PDB entry 8BWY | electron microscopy, 38.00 A resolution (very low resolution: no residue pairs are listed; an interface is given only as per-side residue counts) | chains A and B of the 19 polymer chains in the assembly

== Chain A ==
Protein: Dynein-1-alpha heavy chain, flagellar inner arm I1 complex protein, putative
Organism: Chlamydomonas reinhardtii
Reference sequence: I7M6H4 (I7M6H4_TETTS); residues 1-4168 here = UniProt positions 1-4168
Chain sequence (4168 residues; each row starts with the number of its first residue):
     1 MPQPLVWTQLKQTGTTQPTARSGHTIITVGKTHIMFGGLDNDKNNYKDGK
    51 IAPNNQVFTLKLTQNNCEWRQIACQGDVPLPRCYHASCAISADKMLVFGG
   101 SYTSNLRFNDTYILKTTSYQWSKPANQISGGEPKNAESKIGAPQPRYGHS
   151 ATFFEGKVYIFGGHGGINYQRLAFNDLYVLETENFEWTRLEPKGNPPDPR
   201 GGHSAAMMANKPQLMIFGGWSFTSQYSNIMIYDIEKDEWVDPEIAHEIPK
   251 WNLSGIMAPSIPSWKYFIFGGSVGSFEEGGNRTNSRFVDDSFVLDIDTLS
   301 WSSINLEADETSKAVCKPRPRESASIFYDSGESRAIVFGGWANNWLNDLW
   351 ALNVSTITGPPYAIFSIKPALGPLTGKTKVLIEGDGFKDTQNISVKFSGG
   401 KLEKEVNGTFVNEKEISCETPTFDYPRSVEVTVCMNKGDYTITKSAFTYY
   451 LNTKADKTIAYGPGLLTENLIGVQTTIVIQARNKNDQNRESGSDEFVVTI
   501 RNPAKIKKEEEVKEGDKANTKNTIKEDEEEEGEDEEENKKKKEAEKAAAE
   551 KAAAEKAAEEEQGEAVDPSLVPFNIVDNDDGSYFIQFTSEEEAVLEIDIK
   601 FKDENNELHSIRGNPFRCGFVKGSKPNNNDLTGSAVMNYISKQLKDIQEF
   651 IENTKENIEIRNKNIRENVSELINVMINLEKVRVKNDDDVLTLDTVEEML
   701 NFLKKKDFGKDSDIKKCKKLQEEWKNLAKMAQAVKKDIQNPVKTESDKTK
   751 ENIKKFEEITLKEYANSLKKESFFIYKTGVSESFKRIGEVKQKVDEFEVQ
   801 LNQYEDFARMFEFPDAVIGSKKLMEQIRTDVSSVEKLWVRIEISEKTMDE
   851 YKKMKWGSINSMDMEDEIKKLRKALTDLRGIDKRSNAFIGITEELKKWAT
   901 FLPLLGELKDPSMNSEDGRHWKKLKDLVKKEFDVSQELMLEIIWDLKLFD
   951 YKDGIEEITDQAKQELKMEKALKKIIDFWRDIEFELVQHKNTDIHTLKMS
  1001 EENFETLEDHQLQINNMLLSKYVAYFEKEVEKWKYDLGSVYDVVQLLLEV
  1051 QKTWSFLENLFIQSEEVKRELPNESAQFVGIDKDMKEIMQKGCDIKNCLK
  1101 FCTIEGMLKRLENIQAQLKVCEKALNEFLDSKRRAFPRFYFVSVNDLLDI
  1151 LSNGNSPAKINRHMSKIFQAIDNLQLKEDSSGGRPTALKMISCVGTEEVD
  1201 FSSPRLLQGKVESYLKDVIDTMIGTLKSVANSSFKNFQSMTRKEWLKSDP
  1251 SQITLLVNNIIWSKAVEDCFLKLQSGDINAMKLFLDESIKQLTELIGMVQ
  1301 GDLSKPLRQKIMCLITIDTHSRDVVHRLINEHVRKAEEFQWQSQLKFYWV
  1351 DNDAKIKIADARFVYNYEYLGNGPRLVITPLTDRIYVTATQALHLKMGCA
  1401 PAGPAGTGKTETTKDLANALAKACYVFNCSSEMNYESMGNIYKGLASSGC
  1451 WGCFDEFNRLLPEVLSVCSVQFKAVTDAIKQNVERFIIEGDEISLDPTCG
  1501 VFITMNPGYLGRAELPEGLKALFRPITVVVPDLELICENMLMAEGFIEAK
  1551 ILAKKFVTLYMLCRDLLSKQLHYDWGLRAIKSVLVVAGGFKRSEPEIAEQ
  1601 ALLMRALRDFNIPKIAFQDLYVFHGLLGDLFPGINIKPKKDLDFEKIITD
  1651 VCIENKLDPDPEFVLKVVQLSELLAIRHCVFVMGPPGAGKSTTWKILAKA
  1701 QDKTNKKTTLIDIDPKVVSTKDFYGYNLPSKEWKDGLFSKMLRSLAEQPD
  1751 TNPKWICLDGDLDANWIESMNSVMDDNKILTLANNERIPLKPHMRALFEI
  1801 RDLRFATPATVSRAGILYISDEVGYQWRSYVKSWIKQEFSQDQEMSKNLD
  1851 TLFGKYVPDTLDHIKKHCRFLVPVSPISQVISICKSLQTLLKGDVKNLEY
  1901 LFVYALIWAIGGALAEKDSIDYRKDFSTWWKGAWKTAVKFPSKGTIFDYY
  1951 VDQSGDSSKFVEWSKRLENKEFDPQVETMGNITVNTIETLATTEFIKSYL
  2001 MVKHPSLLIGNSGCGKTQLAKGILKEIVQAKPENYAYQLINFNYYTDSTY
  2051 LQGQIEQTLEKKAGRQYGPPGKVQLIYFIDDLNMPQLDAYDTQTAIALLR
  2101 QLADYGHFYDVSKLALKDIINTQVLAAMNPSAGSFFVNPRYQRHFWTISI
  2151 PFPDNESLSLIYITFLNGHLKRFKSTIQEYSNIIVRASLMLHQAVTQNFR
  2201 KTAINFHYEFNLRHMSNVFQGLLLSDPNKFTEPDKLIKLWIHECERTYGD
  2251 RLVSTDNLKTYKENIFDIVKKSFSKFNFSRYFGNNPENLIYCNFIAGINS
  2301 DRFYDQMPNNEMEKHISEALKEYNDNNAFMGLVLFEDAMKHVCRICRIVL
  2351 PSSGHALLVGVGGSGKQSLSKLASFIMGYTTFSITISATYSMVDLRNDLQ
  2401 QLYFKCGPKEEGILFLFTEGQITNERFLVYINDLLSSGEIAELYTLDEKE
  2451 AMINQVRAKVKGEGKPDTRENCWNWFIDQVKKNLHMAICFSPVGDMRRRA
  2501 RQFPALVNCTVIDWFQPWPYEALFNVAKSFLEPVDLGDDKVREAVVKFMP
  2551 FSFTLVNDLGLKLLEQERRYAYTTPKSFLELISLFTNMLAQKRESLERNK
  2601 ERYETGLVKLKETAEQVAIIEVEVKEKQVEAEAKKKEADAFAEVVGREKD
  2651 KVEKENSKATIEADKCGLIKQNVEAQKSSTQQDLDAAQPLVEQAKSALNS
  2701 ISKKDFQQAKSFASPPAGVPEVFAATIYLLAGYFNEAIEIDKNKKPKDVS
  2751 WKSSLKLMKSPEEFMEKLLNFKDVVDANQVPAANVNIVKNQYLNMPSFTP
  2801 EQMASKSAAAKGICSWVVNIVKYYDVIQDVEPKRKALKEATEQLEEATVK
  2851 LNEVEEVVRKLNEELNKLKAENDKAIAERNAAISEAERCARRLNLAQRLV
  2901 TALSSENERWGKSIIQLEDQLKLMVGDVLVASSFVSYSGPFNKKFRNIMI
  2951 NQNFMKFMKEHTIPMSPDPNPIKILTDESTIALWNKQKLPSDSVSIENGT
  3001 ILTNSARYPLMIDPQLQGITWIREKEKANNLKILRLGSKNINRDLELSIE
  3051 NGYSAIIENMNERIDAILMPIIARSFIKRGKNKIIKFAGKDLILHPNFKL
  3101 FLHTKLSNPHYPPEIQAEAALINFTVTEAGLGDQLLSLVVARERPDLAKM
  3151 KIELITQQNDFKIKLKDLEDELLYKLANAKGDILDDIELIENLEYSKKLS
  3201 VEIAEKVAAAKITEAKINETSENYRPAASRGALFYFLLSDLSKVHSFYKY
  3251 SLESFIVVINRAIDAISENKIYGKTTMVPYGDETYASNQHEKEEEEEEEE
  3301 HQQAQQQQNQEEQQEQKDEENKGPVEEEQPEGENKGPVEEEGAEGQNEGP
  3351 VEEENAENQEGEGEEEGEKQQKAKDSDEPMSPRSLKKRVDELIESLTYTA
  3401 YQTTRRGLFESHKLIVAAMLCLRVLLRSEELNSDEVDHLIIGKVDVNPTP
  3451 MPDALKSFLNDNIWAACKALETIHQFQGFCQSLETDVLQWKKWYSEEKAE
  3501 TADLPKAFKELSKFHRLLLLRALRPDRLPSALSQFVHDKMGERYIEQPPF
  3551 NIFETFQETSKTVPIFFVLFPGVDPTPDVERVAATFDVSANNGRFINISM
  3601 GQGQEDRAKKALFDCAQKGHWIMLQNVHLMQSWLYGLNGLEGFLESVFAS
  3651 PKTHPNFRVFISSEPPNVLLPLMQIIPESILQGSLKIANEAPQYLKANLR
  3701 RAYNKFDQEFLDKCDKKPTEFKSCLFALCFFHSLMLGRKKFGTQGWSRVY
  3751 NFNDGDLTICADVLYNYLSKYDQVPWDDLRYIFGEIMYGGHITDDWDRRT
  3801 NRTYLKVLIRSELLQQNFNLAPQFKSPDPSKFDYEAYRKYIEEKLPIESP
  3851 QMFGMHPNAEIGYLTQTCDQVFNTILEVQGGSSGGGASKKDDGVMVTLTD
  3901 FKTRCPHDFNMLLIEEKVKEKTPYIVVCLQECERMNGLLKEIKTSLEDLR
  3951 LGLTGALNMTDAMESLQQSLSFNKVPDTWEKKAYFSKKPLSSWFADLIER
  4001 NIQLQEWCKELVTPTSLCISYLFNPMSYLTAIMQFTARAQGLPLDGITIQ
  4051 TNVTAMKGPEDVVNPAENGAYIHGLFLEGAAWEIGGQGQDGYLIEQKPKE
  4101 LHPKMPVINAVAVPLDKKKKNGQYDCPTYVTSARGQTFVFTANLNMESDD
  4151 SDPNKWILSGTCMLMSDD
Disordered / not traced: 1, 126-142, 359-378, 446, 450-899, 916-918, 1275-1280, 1893-1898, 1932-1937, 1955-1956, 2028-2032, 2536-2542, 2557-2568, 2736-2749, 2762, 2772-2775, 2960-2965, 3270-3382, 3443-3452, 3645-3651, 3668-3674, 3822-3827, 4056-4061, 4137-4139

== Chain B ==
Protein: Outer arm dynein beta heavy chain
Organism: Chlamydomonas reinhardtii
Reference sequence: I7M9J2 (I7M9J2_TETTS); residue numbers follow UniProt; this construct covers 1-2724, 2730-4595
Chain sequence (4595 residues; each row starts with the number of its first residue; note: 4 numbers in that range are skipped by the numbering (no residue carries them; nothing is unmodelled there); a row labelled like 2724A-2724D holds insertion residues (2724A, then the next letters in order)):
     1 MGDHSQKDSPEDFIINRLSQALGIQKEKIKKSLETQQDDKGEVTNKDEFQ
    51 GFIQQDNSTNILWVSGQSEKCTFYYGQLPPIDKFKKKGIAVIKLGLHKLT
   101 NENVAKDVVVVEITNNLLEHLNSVFNEIMSPVMQNPLNQQGWTDLVAKDL
   151 MEKFNNYVAQVYVLLGQIKGKTMLPLPSHKLTSSDTTPDKDKAHVFEGSI
   201 ITWTKQIKNVLKLEPEQLLKYGNDPGPLAEIEFWQNKRDNLNLIDSQLKS
   251 VEVQNILHFLDNNKSTYTTPFTKLQAEVKKARLEANENYRYLFTLKDLFS
   301 KLQESQPSDFPTLYELFIPIMHTILLIYNKSKTYNQPPRLVVLIREICNA
   351 IISNAQAFVDKDTIFSLIDSKETTEACDKLQVTLDVCSKFKDAYFEYKAK
   401 AGGNWKLTSNALFVRLDSFLERCQDILHLTNTIVQFNKLEKIELGGTKGK
   451 TLTESIAQIFKEFEEAVQAFTSVSYDIMNIAEKKFDDDFYEFRSKIKELE
   501 RRLASVITQGFDDYDTIYGRFKLLDNFEGLLTRPIIADELEKKHIVLLEM
   551 YKQDLKQVQSIFLEGKQFVDSMHENAPLFLNMPPIAGALTWCKSLRDRIQ
   601 EPIEKLAQLGQGITEREEYKDVQKLYTSITKSIKDYEDQKILSWEKEVED
   651 SSQDKLKQTLLCKDENDLIKVNFDPSLVRLLKEVKYFLLLRLEVPTTAKD
   701 IYTKAETYRTQIVALDMIVDNYNHIKTCLLPVEEPLVKKKIQDMEEEVKP
   751 GIEEIRWKSTNIDQFISKSKSIVDQLFETVNKMKDSLQKIHKSLANFNVK
   801 IIERKNRPMSPDDYDQFLKAIFSNKLTIVKDNGNQIQKLVKEVLDAVKAD
   851 KKQNSWKNYNDYVNVIVIEGISTAIQTALLHLNEQINPVFIKRNDISPLF
   901 DIRLELGQSGIQFDPEIGESSNQLTVRNTIRNWINDFFNIAGTIQRLDTT
   951 MPGDFLQEIRSFFEIKQCLAMITQNLEWIENECNQFRARFDTYSYLWTED
  1001 EQISFNRFLDENEPKDEDGKGGDDDEGENTEKQNPLLKGCRAKIPNLDLF
  1051 DEKITHLKAIQQEISRIKTPEDISWLRINLQPMKTALDARVTRWIRVYTD
  1101 FLVNQFRTTQKNLLDFIEKTKDGIKKNPADHENLHDKKLLMSVMKVISDV
  1151 KDVEPRREGIITRMKEMVTKLKKHNVPITEKGTDDPLQQIDNANSNFIEI
  1201 YGRVFKVKADIIPLQAEETQNIKRDLDIFMKEVESFRKEFMQKLPFDYTE
  1251 SMGYENINNAYDTIMVYYHKLTAIEGRALEYNNLEKLFELQKSNYKQLKD
  1301 CMNDLKNLKTMWDAIALIHFQYNDWKTKPWRQIKADILLDTNKTLGTQIK
  1351 NLPKEIRNFKGYNVIVEKVKNMGTVLPLVSALHSEFMEDRHWSQLKQITG
  1401 TVFDHNSLSFYFEDILALNLYKYENTVNEIVDVAQKEAKIEKKLKNIEQW
  1451 WSKQVFEFTEYKETKTFASLDNMMEVLDQHSLDLMGMKSQGKYVEFFYDR
  1501 VEDWREKLGRVDVVVNEWLKVQKNWKILYNIFLLSEDIRMQLPEDTKVFE
  1551 GVDKEFKDMMSEVSANPSVVEACTIERRDVLVGWSQAIKKCEKALNDYLE
  1601 QKKKSFPRFYFLSNQSLLTILSNGQNAPKVCEYLGDCFDGLKTLTFEPPA
  1651 NPAETSKVGIGMISKDDEKVPFSSKFICEGAVEHWLLNLEFRMRETLQEI
  1701 LEGAKNTADLWDSGDKPREEWVEGYNAQIALLTTTIVWTEDVGRAFEDLA
  1751 GGSETAMKECQKLIEVRLENLIKKVRGDLHILERWKIINIITIDVHSRDV
  1801 VEKFVIQKVSEAESFAWLSQLKFYWENKPDSDMHLRQTLRFPWEKDKNKN
  1851 KCIIRIVDWFRFYSYEYIGNAIRLVITPLTDRCYITLTQALNLTMGGAPA
  1901 GPAGTGKTETTKDLGRAIGIPVMVFNCSDQMNKDSMAQIFMGLSQSGAWG
  1951 CFDEFNRISIEVLSVVSTQVKCVLDALKEKKTKFSFVEEGEIQLQDTVGF
  2001 FITMNPGYAGRTELPENLKALFRSCAMVVPDLALICENMLMSEGFTMARV
  2051 LSRKFVSLYMLSRELLSKQKHYDWGLRAVKSVLRQAGKLKRGDPDMPEDP
  2101 LLMRALRDFNMPKIVTDDKVIFRRLIGDLFPKLDPPTKQNPELKKIVQDT
  2151 TKKDMGLVAEELFVTKVVQLAEILEVRHCCFVIGPPGSGKTCVWKTLIKS
  2201 YINSGEDAEYDTLNPKAVTSDELFGAYTKTKEWKNGVIAVIMKNQVKNEE
  2251 KYKATHMHKWSVLDGDIDPEWIESLNTVMDDNKVLTLVSNDRIFLTPQMR
  2301 LIFEISNLRNATPATVSRAGVLFINETDIGWMPYMNSWLERSQINILKQQ
  2351 KEMANMPEYPVIDDVAKSVFYRCFQSYFEQNIDVHDKNRVRHICPMVDIA
  2401 MIQTICTILDALLIQHLPKLKQMKEEDEKQALEAFFIFAGLWAIGGPVGG
  2451 GQDDSKDMKEFNTVWKGAAKVKFPEQGLCYDYYYDINENKWNTWKVEDYL
  2501 PNDQPLFSKIYVATIHTTRLRYMIDIHLQRRKPILFIGSAGTGKTAVVRD
  2551 YLNSTRPEQVSHKTINFSSFTDSLALQKNIESMVEKKNGRNYGSATNKVL
  2601 ICFIDDFNMPYVDKYGTQSPIQLLRLILDYGSIFNREQLEERKFLQDLLF
  2651 FGCLNQKSGSFTVDLRLQRNFSVFSMYTPSSDVIKTIFGSILNAHLSTID
  2701 DKAQKMAFKLVEATYFTFDKILKN
2724A-2724D TTAF
  2728 A
  2730 PSAKRFHYQFNFRELARVCEGICRTTPGQYSGGDQGKLVRLWAHEMKRTF
  2780 EDRFIANEHVEFFRRYLTEAISKCIGEFPETENPIAEPLIFTGFVAAHQG
  2830 LDQQYTQCTIPVLKRVLDDKLEEYNEVKAQMNLVLFQQAMEHVSRICRIL
  2880 DMPGNNALLVGVGGSGKQSLCRLSTFINGFEIDQLVVTASFTINDLRNNL
  2930 QEIYKKIAKPNSIARVFMITDSQIKEEQFLIPINDMLNSGWIFDLFPKED
  2980 MDSLVSGVRNEAKGEGVDVNNLTALTSYFLDKIRKNLKVVLCFSPVGDTM
  3030 RIRSRKFPGIINNTSIDWFHPWPHEALIDVAFRFLEEIEFPTEEIRQSIS
  3080 LNMAKVHSSIDTANEKFLKLERRYNYTTPKSFLELIDFYKKLLTEKRETI
  3130 QRQIQRYEMGLNILAETQNKVQGLQEELKVKMVEVNKQREETDILIEKVG
  3180 KESALAEEEQTIANAEEEKTNVAAAEAEKISKEATEALAEALPALRSAEA
  3230 AVDCLKKPHVTEMKNLGSPPAGVIVTARVVLILFNQGITLNDPDEKVWKK
  3280 AVTFMNNPQAFIDKVKSFDGENIEPNIIEQSNKIIQDPSKKFNEKDMAGQ
  3330 SYAASKLCAWAVNIVTFNKIFKQVKPLQDAQKQANEILEEKKKELAIVKQ
  3380 RVAELNARVNSLKRQLEEAEARKMIVEQDAARCQSRLSAAENLVNGLAGE
  3430 NKRWTQNVKFLKENIKSMIGDSLLASAFVSYIGAFSAKLRLELWKNTWLP
  3480 DIIEKGIPITEGIEPLKILTTEAIKSKWKNEGLPADPMSLENAAIITACA
  3530 RWPLIIDPQLQGSTWIRGKQGENLTTISLSQPKWLGALTSSISSGRAVLI
  3580 EGIQQEIDATLDPLLQRAVKKNGNQLQLEIGGDPIDYDPNFKLFLMTKLI
  3630 NPHFRPEIAAQCTIINFIVTESGLEEQFIAMVVNIEKNELEMAKQDLVKK
  3680 QNEYAVTLDKLESDLLQSLSEADPATILDNTELIQNLDKTKKTTIEITEQ
  3730 QQKAKVTEAEINIQREHYRVVAAEGSMLYFLVISLSVMDHMYQYSLESFI
  3780 TFFFKAINRTTVRDENRIPTLILNIRQTIYQWISRGLFEKHKLIFLTLIV
  3830 FRLMQKKIIDVAYEVAEMDFLIKCPARPGVENTLDWLPNISWDQIQGLIN
  3880 LEEFRNFAHQLEKEAPNRFKDWYNELQPEDQKLPLDWKRLDSMPFKKLLV
  3930 LRCLRPDRMTISLNNFIRAVLPQGDAFVEMDQKLAFSEILESVINEDSES
  3980 TIPIFFILSPGSDPVKEVEKIAKKKRIEPGKNFFNIALGQGQDEIARRRI
  4030 EEGNKEGHWVMLQNIHLMPTWLIELEKILDSYSGEAGGGNSEFRLFLSAE
  4080 PSTGIPIGILDRSIKLTNEPPAGLKANMKRAWTYFSKEEIEDKDPKIKSI
  4130 LFALCFFHSTLIERRRFGPKGWNMSYPFNMGDLRDSYLVMNRYMEQNQGG
  4180 KVPFNDLIYIFGEIMYGGHIVDDWDRRLCNSYLFNTMHEQLFDELELFPY
  4230 IEGKGLSFKVPGQNPYEKYIEHIETSLKQETPLAYGLHPNAEIGFRTDQC
  4280 KTLFNTLLELMPKEQSRDEKSSDIKSSNEMASDLIKQLLEDSELKNKIFN
  4330 MEEIKNKIDAENKGPYQNVFLQEIEYMNALLSEIVKDLEEIGQGLSGLLT
  4380 VSENMEMIIESIALSRVPASWQKLAYPSKRGLQSWLANLFQRIEQLNIFR
  4430 DDPYSIPRVVMISRFFNPQSFLTAIMQVISRAKAYELNKLYIQTEITKRS
  4480 IEEIEGAAKEGAYVYGFILEGARWDYQLGQLEESKPKEMFSVLPVTYCKA
  4530 IPLPPEGKEDKSLYQCPVYKTEDRGNTYVFTAQLKTRFPPRKWILAGVAI
  4580 IMDVEGVSDEVKKDKK
Disordered / not traced: 1-7, 75-76, 172, 1002-1033, 1371-1438, 1829-1849, 1987, 2248-2252, 2355-2365, 2390-2393, 2418-2432, 2456-2460, 2724A-2724D, 2828-2834, 3067-3075, 3090-3101, 3269-3275, 3289, 3483-3488, 3834-3838, 3854-3859, 3964-3969, 4062-4066, 4178-4179, 4222-4238, 4288-4302, 4332-4337, 4481-4485, 4585-4595

== Interface between chain A and chain B ==
At this resolution (38 A) residue pairs are not listed: 23 residues of chain A and 25 of chain B lie at the interface.

== Overview ==
Chain A and chain B form an interface of 23 and 25 residues respectively.
Here chain A is Dynein-1-alpha heavy chain, flagellar inner arm I1 complex protein, putative and chain B is
Outer arm dynein beta heavy chain, both from Chlamydomonas reinhardtii. Entry 8BWY (In situ outer dynein arm
from Chlamydomonas reinhardtii in a pre-power stroke state) was determined by electron microscopy, deposited
together with 8BX8.
